2DVQ - chains A and B of the 4 polymer chains in the assembly; structure by X-ray diffraction, 2.04 A resolution.

[Chain A (and B)]
Molecule: Bromodomain-containing protein 2
Source organism: Homo sapiens
Notes: fragment: N-terminal bromodomain, BD1; chain B of this document is another copy of the same molecule, construct and numbering; everything in this record applies to it too
Reference sequence: P25440 (BRD2_HUMAN); residues 73-194 here = UniProt positions 73-194
Sequence (122 residues; each row starts with the number of its first residue):
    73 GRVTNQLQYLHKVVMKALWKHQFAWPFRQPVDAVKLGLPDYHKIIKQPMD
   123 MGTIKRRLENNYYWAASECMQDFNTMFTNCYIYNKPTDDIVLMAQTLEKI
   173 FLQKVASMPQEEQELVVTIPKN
Unresolved in the structure: 187-194 (chain B: 185-194)
Differences from the reference sequence: modified residue (87, 121, 123, 142, 148, 165, 180)
Modified / non-standard residues: Mse87, Mse121, Mse123, Mse142, Mse148, Mse165, Mse180 (selenomethionine; parent Met)
UniProt features mapped onto this chain:
  - binding site (a protein): Asp112, Tyr155, Asn156, Lys157, Asp160, Asp161
  - mutagenesis: Gln78 (Q78A: Loss of homodimerization), Pro111 to Asp112 (Abolished binding to histone H4 acetylated at 'Lys-12' (H4K12ac)), Asp112 to Ile116 (Abolished binding to histone H4 acetylated at 'Lys-12' (H4K12ac)), Tyr113 (Y113A: Abolished binding to histone H4 acetylated at 'Lys-12' (H4K12ac)), Mse142 to Gln143 (Loss of homodimerization), Tyr153 (Y153K: Loss of homodimerization), Ile154 (I154A: Partial loss of homodimerization; when associated with A-182. Abolished binding to histone H4 acetylated at 'Lys-12' (H4K12ac)), Asn156 to Asp160 (Abolished binding to histone H4 acetylated at 'Lys-12' (H4K12ac)), Asn156 (N156A: Abolished binding to histone H4 acetylated at 'Lys-12' (H4K12ac). Abolished binding to histone H4 acetyl-methylated), Lys157 to Asp160 (Abolished binding to histone H4 acetylated at 'Lys-12' (H4K12ac)), Pro158 (P158D: Abolished binding to histone H4 acetylated at 'Lys-12' (H4K12ac)), Asp160 (D160A: Abolished binding to histone H4 acetylated at 'Lys-12' (H4K12ac)), 4 further mutagenesis entries in UniProt
Reported in the primary citation:
  - mutagenesis - P111D/D112A, D112A/I116E, N156D/D160A, K157A/D160A, P158D: decreased binding to histone H4

[Interface between chain A and chain B]
Residue-residue contacts (43):
  Gln78(A) with Ala178(B)
  Ile116(A) with Pro158(B), hydrophobic
  Ser139(A) with Gln175(B), hydrogen bond; Ala178(B)
  Mse142(A) with Leu174(B); Val177(B), hydrophobic; Ala178(B)
  Gln143(A) with Lys171(B), hydrogen bond (side chain-backbone); Leu174(B); Gln175(B), hydrogen bond
  Asn146(A) with Glu170(B); Leu174(B)
  Thr150(A) with Tyr153(B); Glu170(B)
  Tyr153(A) with Thr150(B); Tyr153(B); Ile154(B), hydrophobic
  Ile154(A) with Tyr153(B); Pro158(B); Val163(B), hydrophobic
  Pro158(A) with Ile116(B), hydrophobic; Ile154(B)
  Val163(A) with Ile154(B), hydrophobic
  Glu170(A) with Asn146(B); Thr150(B)
  Lys171(A) with Gln143(B)
  Leu174(A) with Mse142(B); Gln143(B); Asn146(B)
  Val177(A) with Val177(B), hydrophobic
  Ala178(A) with Gln78(B); Mse142(B); Mse180(B), hydrophobic; Glu183(B)
  Ser179(A) with Glu183(B), hydrogen bond
  Mse180(A) with Ala178(B); Gln182(B)
  Pro181(A) with Gln182(B)
  Gln182(A) with Ala178(B), hydrogen bond (side chain-backbone); Ser179(B); Mse180(B), hydrogen bond (side chain-backbone); Pro181(B); Gln182(B)
Also at the interface, not in a pair above, chain A (23 interface residues in all): Gln167, Phe173, Glu183
Also at the interface, not in a pair above, chain B (24 interface residues in all): Ser139, Gln167, Phe173

[Summary]
23 residues of chain A and 24 residues of chain B are in contact; the contacts include 6 hydrogen bonds. Polar
pairs include Ser139(A)-Gln175(B), Gln143(A)-Lys171(B) and Gln143(A)-Gln175(B). From the paper: P111D/D112A,
D112A/I116E and N156D/D160A of chain A, among others, reduce binding to histone H4; 5 substitutions were
tested in all.
Chain A and chain B are both Bromodomain-containing protein 2 (Homo sapiens); the structure, Crystal structure
analysis of the N-terminal bromodomain of human BRD2 complexed with acetylated histone H4 peptide, was
determined by X-ray diffraction together with 2DVR and 2DVS from the same study.
